3IU3 - chains A and K of the 3 polymer chains in the assembly; structure by X-ray diffraction, 2.90 A resolution.

[Chain A]
Molecule: Heavy chain of Fab fragment of Basiliximab
Source organism: Mus musculus, Homo sapiens
Notes: antibody fragment or engineered binder
Chain sequence (215 residues; each row starts with the number of its first residue):
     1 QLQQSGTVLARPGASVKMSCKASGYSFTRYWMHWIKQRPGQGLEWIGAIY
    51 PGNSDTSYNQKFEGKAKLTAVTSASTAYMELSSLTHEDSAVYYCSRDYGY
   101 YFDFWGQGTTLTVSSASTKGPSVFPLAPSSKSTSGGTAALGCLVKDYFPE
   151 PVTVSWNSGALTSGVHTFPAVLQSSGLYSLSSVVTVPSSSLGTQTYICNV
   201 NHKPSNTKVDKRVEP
Disulfides: C20-C94, C142-C198

[Chain K]
Molecule: Interleukin-2 receptor alpha chain
Source organism: Homo sapiens
Notes: fragment: Extracellular domain, ectodomain
UniProt: P01589 (IL2RA_HUMAN); residues 1-217 here correspond to UniProt positions 22-238 (UniProt number = residue number + 21)
Chain sequence (223 residues; each row starts with the number of its first residue):
     1 ELCDDDPPEIPHATFKAMAYKEGTMLNCECKRGFRRIKSGSLYMLCTGNS
    51 SHSSWDNQCQCTSSATRNTTKQVTPQPEEQKERKTTEMQSPMQPVDQASL
   101 PGHCREPPPWENEATERIYHFVVGQMVYYQCVQGYRALHRGPAESVCKMT
   151 HGKTRWTQPQLICTGEMETSQFPGEEKPQASPEGRPESETSCLVTTTDFQ
   201 IQTEMAATMETSIFTTEHHHHHH
Disordered / not traced: 31-35, 64-100, 157-223
Construct notes: expression tag (218-223)
Disulfides: C3-C147, C28-C59, C30-C61, C46-C104
Covalent attachments: N-acetylglucosamine (NAG) linked to N49
From the paper describing this entry:
  - post-translational modification sites: N49
  - binding site for N-acetylglucosamine: N49

[How chain A and chain K interact]
Contacting residue pairs - 24 pairs, chain A then chain K:
  S26(A) - D4(K)
  R29(A) - D4(K)  hydrogen bond (side chain-backbone)
  R29(A) - D5(K)
  R29(A) - D6(K)  salt bridge
  R29(A) - H120(K)  hydrogen bond (backbone-side chain)
  Y30(A) - L2(K)  hydrophobic
  Y30(A) - D4(K)  hydrogen bond
  Y30(A) - H120(K)
  W31(A) - N27(K)  hydrogen bond
  W31(A) - L42(K)  hydrophobic
  W31(A) - Y43(K)
  Y50(A) - N27(K)
  N53(A) - E29(K)
  E63(A) - K38(K)
  D97(A) - Y43(K)  hydrogen bond
  Y98(A) - E1(K)  hydrogen bond (side chain-backbone)
  Y98(A) - L2(K)  hydrophobic
  G99(A) - M25(K)
  G99(A) - Y43(K)  hydrogen bond (backbone-side chain)
  G99(A) - L45(K)
  Y100(A) - E22(K)  hydrogen bond (side chain-backbone)
  Y100(A) - G23(K)  hydrogen bond (side chain-backbone)
  Y100(A) - L45(K)
  Y100(A) - T47(K)
Other interface residues (no listed pair), chain A (13 interface residues in all): A48, D55
Other interface residues (no listed pair), chain K (19 interface residues in all): C3, C28, C46

[Summary]
13 residues of chain A face 19 of chain K across their interface, with 9 hydrogen bonds and 1 salt bridge.
Polar pairs include R29(A)-D6(K), R29(A)-D4(K) and R29(A)-H120(K). Covalently linked N-acetylglucosamine: at
N49(K). The paper reports a binding site for N-acetylglucosamine at N49(K); a modification site at N49(K).
Here chain A is Heavy chain of Fab fragment of Basiliximab (Mus musculus, Homo sapiens) and chain K is
Interleukin-2 receptor alpha chain (Homo sapiens). Entry 3IU3 (Crystal structure of the Fab fragment of
therapeutic antibody Basiliximab in complex with IL-2Ra (CD25) ectodomain) was determined by X-ray
diffraction.
